Entry 1ABI (X-ray diffraction, 2.30 A resolution); this record covers chains L and H of the 3 polymer chains in the assembly.

== Chain L ==
Molecule: Alpha-thrombin (small subunit)
From: Homo sapiens
Notes: EC 3.4.21.5
UniProt: P00734 (THRB_HUMAN); aligned to UniProt positions 333-346 over residues 1-14 (the alignment contains insertions or deletions, so no single offset holds)
Chain sequence (36 residues; numbered -2 to 15 plus 18 insertion-coded residues; the number before each row is that of its first residue; a row labelled like 14A-14M holds insertion residues (14A, then the next letters in order); numbers below 1 keep their minus sign (Thr-2 is residue -2)):
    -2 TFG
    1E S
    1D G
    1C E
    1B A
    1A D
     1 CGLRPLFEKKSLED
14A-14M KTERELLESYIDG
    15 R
Not modelled in the structure: -2 to 0

== Chain H ==
Molecule: Alpha-thrombin (large subunit)
From: Homo sapiens
Notes: EC 3.4.21.5
UniProt: P00734 (THRB_HUMAN); the construct lacks a stretch of the UniProt sequence and is renumbered around it, so the offset changes along the chain: 16-36 = UniProt 364-384; 37-60 = UniProt 386-409; 61-77 = UniProt 419-435; 78-97 = UniProt 437-456; 7 more segments
Chain sequence (259 residues; row label = number of the first residue in the row; note: 3 numbers in that range are skipped by the numbering (no residue carries them; nothing is unmodelled there); a row labelled like 60A-60I holds insertion residues (60A, then the next letters in order)):
    16 IVEGSDAEIGMSPWQVMLFRK
   36A S
    37 PQELLCGASLISDRWVLTAAHCLL
60A-60I YPPWDKNFT
    61 ENDLLVRIGKHSRTRYE
   77A R
    78 NIEKISMLEKIYIHPRYNWR
   97A E
    98 NLDRDIALMKLKKPVAFSDYIHPVCLPDRETA
129A-129C ASL
   130 LQAGYKGRVTGWGNLKET
147A-147G WTANVGK
   150 GQPSVLQVVNLPIVERPVCKDSTRIRITDNMFCAG
  184A Y
   185 KP
186A-186D DEGK
   187 RGDACEGDSGGPFVMKSP
204A-204B FN
   205 NRWYQMGIVSWGE
   219 GCD
  221A R
   222 DGKYGFYTHVFRLKKWIQKVIDQFGE
Not modelled in the structure: 147A-147G
Disulfide bonds: Cys42-Cys58, Cys168-Cys182, Cys191-Cys220
UniProt features mapped onto this chain:
  - region: Ala183 to Val200 (High affinity receptor-binding region which is also known as the TP508 peptide)
  - active site (Charge relay system): His57, Asp102, Ser195
  - glycosylation: Asn60G (N-linked (GlcNAc...) (complex) asparagine)

== Interface between chain L and chain H ==
Residue-residue contacts (71; chain L residue first):
  Cys1(L) - Pro120(H)
  Cys1(L) - Val121(H)
  Cys1(L) - Cys122(H)  disulfide
  Cys1(L) - Arg206(H)  hydrogen bond (backbone-side chain)
  Asp1A(L) - His119(H)  salt bridge
  Asp1A(L) - Arg206(H)
  Ala1B(L) - Arg206(H)  hydrogen bond (backbone-side chain)
  Glu1C(L) - Ile47(H)
  Glu1C(L) - Ser48(H)
  Glu1C(L) - Phe114(H)
  Glu1C(L) - Pro120(H)
  Gly1D(L) - Ile47(H)
  Gly1D(L) - Val121(H)
  Gly1D(L) - Cys122(H)
  Gly1D(L) - Leu123(H)  hydrogen bond (backbone-backbone)
  Ser1E(L) - Cys122(H)  hydrogen bond (backbone-side chain)
  Ser1E(L) - Leu123(H)  hydrogen bond (side chain-backbone)
  Ser1E(L) - Asp125(H)
  Ser1E(L) - Tyr208(H)
  Gly2(L) - Pro120(H)  hydrogen bond (backbone-backbone)
  Gly2(L) - Cys122(H)
  Gly2(L) - Arg206(H)
  Gly2(L) - Trp207(H)  hydrogen bond (backbone-backbone)
  Leu3(L) - His119(H)  hydrogen bond (backbone-side chain)
  Leu3(L) - Asn205(H)
  Leu3(L) - Arg206(H)
  Arg4(L) - Gly25(H)
  Arg4(L) - Met26(H)  hydrogen bond (side chain-backbone)
  Arg4(L) - Pro28(H)
  Arg4(L) - Trp29(H)
  Arg4(L) - Arg137(H)
  Arg4(L) - Trp207(H)
  Pro5(L) - Ser115(H)
  Pro5(L) - Asp116(H)
  Pro5(L) - His119(H)
  Leu6(L) - Asp116(H)
  Phe7(L) - Glu23(H)
  Phe7(L) - Ile24(H)
  Phe7(L) - Gly25(H)
  Phe7(L) - Met26(H)  hydrophobic
  Glu8(L) - Lys202(H)  salt bridge
  Glu8(L) - Asn205(H)
  Glu8(L) - Trp207(H)  hydrogen bond
  Lys9(L) - His119(H)
  Asp14(L) - Glu23(H)
  Asp14(L) - Met26(H)
  Asp14(L) - Arg137(H)  salt bridge
  Lys14A(L) - Glu23(H)  salt bridge
  Thr14B(L) - Arg137(H)  hydrogen bond
  Thr14B(L) - Asn159(H)  hydrogen bond
  Glu14C(L) - Arg137(H)
  Glu14C(L) - Lys202(H)  salt bridge
  Glu14E(L) - Lys135(H)  salt bridge
  Glu14E(L) - Asn159(H)  hydrogen bond
  Glu14E(L) - Tyr184A(H)  hydrogen bond
  Leu14F(L) - Lys135(H)
  Leu14F(L) - Asn159(H)
  Leu14F(L) - Trp207(H)  hydrophobic
  Leu14G(L) - Lys202(H)
  Ser14I(L) - Gly133(H)
  Ser14I(L) - Tyr134(H)
  Ser14I(L) - Lys135(H)  hydrogen bond (side chain-backbone)
  Tyr14J(L) - Tyr134(H)  hydrophobic
  Tyr14J(L) - Lys135(H)  hydrogen bond (side chain-backbone)
  Tyr14J(L) - Met201(H)
  Tyr14J(L) - Lys202(H)
  Tyr14J(L) - Pro204(H)  hydrophobic
  Ile14K(L) - Tyr134(H)
  Gly14M(L) - Pro204(H)
  Arg15(L) - Pro204(H)
  Arg15(L) - Phe204A(H)  hydrogen bond (side chain-backbone)
Interface residues without a listed pair, chain H (37 interface residues in all): Asp49, Tyr117, Pro124, Leu129C, Gly136, Asn204B
Inter-chain disulfides: Cys1(L)-Cys122(H)

== In short ==
26 residues of chain L face 37 of chain H across their interface; the contacts include 1 disulfide bond, 17
hydrogen bonds and 6 salt bridges. Polar contacts include Asp1A(L)-His119(H), Glu8(L)-Lys202(H) and
Lys14A(L)-Glu23(H). UniProt lists 3 active-site residues on chain H.
Chain L is Alpha-thrombin (small subunit) and chain H is Alpha-thrombin (large subunit), both from Homo
sapiens; the structure, Structure of the hirulog 3-thrombin complex and nature of the S' subsites of
substrates and inhibitors, was determined by X-ray diffraction (same publication as 1ABJ).
